Entry 8B4B (X-ray diffraction, 1.75 A resolution); this record covers chains M and Y of the 6 polymer chains in the assembly.

# Chain M
Molecule: 19-nt DNA strand
Sequence (19 nucleotides; each row starts with the number of its first residue):
    30 CAGTTAGTAAAATGATATG
Ion coordination: Cd2+ site 1: DG43 (shared with 1 residue of chain W); Cd2+ site 2 near DG48 (its only coordinating residue here)

# Chain Y
Name: Cholera toxin transcriptional activator
Organism: Vibrio cholerae
Reference sequence: P15795 (TOXR_VIBCH); residues 7-115 here correspond to UniProt positions 19-127 (UniProt number = residue number + 12)
Chain sequence (110 residues; each row starts with the number of its first residue):
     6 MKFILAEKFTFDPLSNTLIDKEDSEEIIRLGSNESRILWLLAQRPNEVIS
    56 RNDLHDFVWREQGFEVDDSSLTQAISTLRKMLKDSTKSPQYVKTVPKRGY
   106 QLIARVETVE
Unresolved in the structure: 67-71
Sequence notes: initiating methionine (6)
Ion coordination: Cd2+ site 1: Glu12, Glu112 (shared with 1 residue of chain W); Cd2+ site 2: Asn57, Asp61, Glu66; Cd2+ site 3: Asp58 (shared with 2 residues of chain W); Cd2+ site 4: His60, Asp72

# How chain M and chain Y interact
Pairs across the interface (14; chain M residue first):
  DA44(M) - Lys102(Y)  phosphate contact
  DT45(M) - Arg56(Y)  salt bridge to the phosphate
  DT45(M) - Thr99(Y)  phosphate contact
  DT45(M) - Pro101(Y)  phosphate contact
  DT45(M) - Lys102(Y)  hydrogen bond to the phosphate
  DT45(M) - Tyr105(Y)  sugar contact
  DA46(M) - Thr77(Y)  phosphate contact
  DA46(M) - Arg84(Y)  salt bridge to the phosphate
  DA46(M) - Thr91(Y)  phosphate contact
  DA46(M) - Thr99(Y)  hydrogen bond to the phosphate
  DA46(M) - Tyr105(Y)  hydrogen bond to the phosphate
  DT47(M) - Gln78(Y)  base contact
  DT47(M) - Ser81(Y)  hydrogen bond to the phosphate
  DT47(M) - Thr91(Y)  hydrogen bond to the phosphate
Other interface residues (no listed pair), chain Y (12 interface residues in all): Val100, Arg103

# In short
4 residues of chain M face 12 of chain Y across their interface; the contacts include 5 hydrogen bonds and 2
salt bridges. Among the polar pairs are DT45(M)-Lys102(Y), DA46(M)-Thr99(Y) and DA46(M)-Tyr105(Y). Glu12(Y)
and Glu112(Y) coordinate Cd2+ site 1.
Here chain M is a 19-nt DNA strand and chain Y is Cholera toxin transcriptional activator (Vibrio cholerae).
Entry 8B4B (ToxR bacterial transcriptional regulator bound to 19 bp ompU promoter DNA) was determined by X-ray
diffraction together with 8B4C, 8B4D and 8B4E from the same study.
